Entry 9QB3 (electron microscopy, 3.90 A resolution); this record covers chains K and B of the 20 polymer chains in the assembly.

Chain K:
Name: Telomerase Cajal body protein 1
From: Homo sapiens
UniProt: Q9BUR4 (TCAB1_HUMAN); residue numbers follow UniProt; this construct covers 1-548
Chain sequence (548 residues; each row starts with the number of its first residue):
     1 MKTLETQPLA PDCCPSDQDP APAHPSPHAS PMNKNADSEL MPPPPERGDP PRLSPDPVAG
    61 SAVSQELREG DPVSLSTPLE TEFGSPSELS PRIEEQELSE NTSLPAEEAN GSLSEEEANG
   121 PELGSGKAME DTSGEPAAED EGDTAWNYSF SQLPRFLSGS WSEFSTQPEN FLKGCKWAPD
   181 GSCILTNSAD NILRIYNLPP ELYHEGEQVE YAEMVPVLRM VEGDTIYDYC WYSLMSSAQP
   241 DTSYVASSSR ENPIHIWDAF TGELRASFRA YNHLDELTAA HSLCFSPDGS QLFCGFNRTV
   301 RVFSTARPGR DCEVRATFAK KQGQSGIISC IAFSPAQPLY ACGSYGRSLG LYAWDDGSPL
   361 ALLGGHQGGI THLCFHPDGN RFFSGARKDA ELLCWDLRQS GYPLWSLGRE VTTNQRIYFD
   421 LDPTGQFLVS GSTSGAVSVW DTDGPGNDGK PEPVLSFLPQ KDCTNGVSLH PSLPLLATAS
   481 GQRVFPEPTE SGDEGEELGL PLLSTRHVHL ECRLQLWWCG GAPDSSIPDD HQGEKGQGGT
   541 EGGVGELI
Unresolved in the structure: 1-145, 205-208, 444-448, 490-509, 523-548
Curated features (UniProtKB/Swiss-Prot):
  - modified residue: Ser26 (Phosphoserine), Ser30 (Phosphoserine), Ser54 (Phosphoserine), Ser64 (Phosphoserine), Ser85 (Phosphoserine), Ser90 (Phosphoserine), Ser112 (Phosphoserine), Ser114 (Phosphoserine), Thr489 (Phosphothreonine), Ser491 (Phosphoserine)
  - natural variant: Phe164 (F164L: In DKCB3), His376 (H376Y: In DKCB3), Arg398 (R398W: In DKCB3), Gly435 (G435R: In DKCB3)
  - mutagenesis: Ser64 (S64A: Abolished phosphorylation by ATM and impaired ability to promote DNA repair)

Chain B:
Molecule: hTR, human telomerase RNA
From: Homo sapiens
Sequence (451 nucleotides; each row starts with the number of its first residue; note: 3 numbers in that range are skipped by the numbering (no residue carries them; nothing is unmodelled there); a row labelled like 397A-397C holds insertion residues (397A, then the next letters in order)):
     1 GGGUUGCGGA GGGUGGGCCU GGGAGGGGUG GUGGCCAUUU UUUGUCUAAC CCUAACUGAG
    61 AAGGGCGUAG GCGCCGUGCU UUUGCUCCCC GCGCGCUGUU UUUCUCGCUG ACUUUCAGCG
   121 GGCGGAAAAG CCUCGGCCUG CCGCCUUCCA CCGUUCAUUC UAGAGCAAAC AAAAAAUGUC
   181 AGCUGCUGGC CCGUUCGCCC CUCCCGGGGA CCUGCGGCGG GUCGCCUGCC CAGCCCCCGA
   241 ACCCCGCCUG GAGGCCGCGG UCGGCCCGGG GCUUCUCCGG AGGCACCCAC UGCCACCGCG
   301 AAGAGUUGGG CUCUGUCAGC CGCGGGUCUC UCGGGGGCGA GGGCGAGGUU CAGGCCUUUC
   361 AGGCCGCAGG AAGAGGAACG GAGCGAGUCC CCGC
   397 G
397A-397C CGC
   399 GGCGCGAUUC CCUGAGCUGU GGGACGUGCA CCCAGGACUC GGCUCACACA UGC
Unresolved in the structure: 1-17, 32-194, 248-321, 356-361, 397A-397C, 439, 451

Chain K / chain B interface:
Contacting residue pairs (21; chain K residue first):
  Phe171(K) - A413(B)  base contact
  Tyr227(K) - G414(B)  sugar contact
  Tyr227(K) - C415(B)  hydrogen bond to the phosphate
  Arg250(K) - C415(B)  phosphate contact
  Leu274(K) - G393(B)  base contact
  Asp275(K) - G393(B)  base contact
  His281(K) - G414(B)  hydrogen bond to the sugar
  Arg298(K) - A422(B)  salt bridge to the phosphate
  Lys321(K) - G424(B)  salt bridge to the phosphate
  Ile327(K) - G414(B)  base contact
  Tyr345(K) - G414(B)  hydrogen bond to the phosphate
  Arg387(K) - G412(B)  hydrogen bond to the base
  Arg387(K) - G414(B)  salt bridge to the phosphate
  Lys388(K) - U411(B)  salt bridge to the phosphate
  Thr413(K) - A413(B)  base contact
  Asn414(K) - G412(B)  hydrogen bond to the phosphate
  Asn414(K) - A413(B)  base contact
  Gln415(K) - A413(B)  base contact
  Arg483(K) - G412(B)  salt bridge to the phosphate
  Arg483(K) - A413(B)  salt bridge to the phosphate
  Phe485(K) - G412(B)  phosphate contact
Other interface residues (no listed pair), chain K (22 interface residues in all): Lys173, Thr225, Phe318, Arg416, Gln482
Other interface residues (no listed pair), chain B (10 interface residues in all): U416, C423

Summary:
The interface between chain K and chain B involves 22 residues on one side and 10 on the other; the contacts
include 5 hydrogen bonds and 6 salt bridges. Among the polar pairs are Arg387(K)-G412(B), His281(K)-G414(B)
and Tyr227(K)-C415(B).
Here chain K is Telomerase Cajal body protein 1 and chain B is hTR, human telomerase RNA, both from Homo
sapiens. Entry 9QB3 (Dimer structure of H/ACA RNP lobe of human telomerase) was determined by electron
microscopy together with 9QAX, 9QAY, 9QAZ and 9QB2 from the same study.
